Entry 8P7L (electron microscopy, 2.10 A resolution); this record covers chains H and J.

== Chain H ==
Molecule: CDK-activating kinase assembly factor MAT1
From: Homo sapiens
UniProt: P51948 (MAT1_HUMAN), isoform P51948-1; residues 1-309 here = UniProt positions 1-309
Sequence (328 residues; numbered -18 to 309; the number before each row is that of its first residue; numbers below 1 keep their minus sign (Met-18 is residue -18)):
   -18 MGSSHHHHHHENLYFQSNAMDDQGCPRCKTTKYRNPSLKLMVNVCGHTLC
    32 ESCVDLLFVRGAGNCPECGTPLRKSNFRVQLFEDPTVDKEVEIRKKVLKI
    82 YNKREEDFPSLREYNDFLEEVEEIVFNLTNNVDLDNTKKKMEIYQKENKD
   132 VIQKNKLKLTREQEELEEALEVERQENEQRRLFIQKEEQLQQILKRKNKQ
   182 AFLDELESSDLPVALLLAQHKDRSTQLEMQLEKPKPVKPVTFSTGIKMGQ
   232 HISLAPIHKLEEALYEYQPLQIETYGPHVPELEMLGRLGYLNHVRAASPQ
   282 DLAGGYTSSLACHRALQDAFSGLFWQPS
Not modelled in the structure: -18 to 243, 251-277, 297-309
Construct notes: initiating methionine (-18); expression tag (-17 to 0)

== Chain J ==
Molecule: Cyclin-dependent kinase 7
From: Homo sapiens
Notes: EC 2.7.11.22, 2.7.11.23
UniProt: P50613 (CDK7_HUMAN); residues 1-346 here = UniProt positions 1-346
Sequence (379 residues; row label = number of the first residue in the row; numbers below 1 keep their minus sign (Ser-32 is residue -32)):
   -32 SNAYSPTSPSYAPTAPAYSPTSPSGGSGSGSSGMALDVKSRAKRYEKLDF
    18 LGEGQFATVYKARDKNTNQIVAIKKIKLGHRSEAKDGINRTALREIKLLQ
    68 ELSHPNIIGLLDAFGHKSNISLVFDFMETDLEVIIKDNSLVLTPSHIKAY
   118 MLMTLQGLEYLHQHWILHRDLKPNNLLLDENGVLKLADFGLAKSFGSPNR
   168 AYTHQVVTRWYRAPELLFGARMYGVGVDMWAVGCILAELLLRVPFLPGDS
   218 DLDQLTRIFETLGTPTEEQWPDMCSLPDYVTFKSFPGIPLHHIFSAAGDD
   268 LLDLIQGLFLFNPCARITATQALKMKYFSNRPGPTPGCQLPRPNCPVETL
   318 KEQSNPALAIKRKRTEALEQGGLPKKLIF
Not modelled in the structure: -32 to 9, 45-50, 166-172, 312-346
Construct notes: expression tag (-32 to 0)
Ligand contacts: WD9 (2-[(3S)-piperidin-3-yl]oxy-8-propan-2-yl-N-[(2-pyrazol-1-ylphenyl)methyl]pyrazolo[1,5-a][1,3,5]triazin-4-amine): Leu18, Gly19, Glu20, Val26, Ala39, Lys41, Phe91, Asp92, Phe93, Met94, Glu95, Thr96, Asp97, Leu144, Ala154
Curated features (UniProtKB/Swiss-Prot):
  - active site: Asp137 (Proton acceptor)
  - binding site (ATP): Leu18 to Val26, Lys41
  - modified residue: Ala2 (N-acetylalanine), Ser7 (Phosphoserine), Ser164 (Phosphoserine), Thr170 (Phosphothreonine), Ser321 (Phosphoserine)
  - mutagenesis: Lys41 (K41A: Total loss of activity; K41M: No effect on interaction with HINT1), Phe91 (F91G: Enhanced capacity to bind ATP analogs), Ser164 (S164A: No mitotic repression of transcriptional activity of the reconstituted TFIIH complex), Thr170 (T170A: Total loss of activity. Total loss of transcriptional activity of the reconstituted TFIIH complex; T170E: No effect on interaction with HINT1)
What the authors report for this chain:
  - binding site for WD9: Met94

== Chain H / chain J interface ==
Residue-residue contacts - 35 pairs, chain H then chain J:
  Ala244(H) - Gly300(J)
  Leu245(H) - Ser296(J)
  Leu245(H) - Arg298(J)
  Tyr246(H) - Leu119(J)
  Tyr246(H) - Gln123(J)
  Tyr246(H) - Leu290(J)
  Tyr246(H) - Phe295(J)  hydrophobic
  Tyr246(H) - Ser296(J)  hydrogen bond (backbone-side chain)
  Tyr246(H) - Pro301(J)
  Tyr248(H) - Glu126(J)  hydrogen bond
  Tyr248(H) - Thr287(J)
  Tyr248(H) - Lys291(J)
  Pro280(H) - Asp239(J)
  Pro280(H) - Ser242(J)
  Gln281(H) - Ser242(J)
  Gln281(H) - Pro244(J)
  Asp282(H) - Met189(J)
  Leu283(H) - Cys281(J)  hydrogen bond (backbone-side chain)
  Ala284(H) - Trp237(J)  hydrogen bond (backbone-side chain)
  Ala284(H) - Asp239(J)
  Ala284(H) - Leu243(J)  hydrophobic
  Ala284(H) - Pro280(J)
  Gly285(H) - Met189(J)
  Gly285(H) - Tyr190(J)
  Gly285(H) - Gly191(J)
  Gly285(H) - Pro280(J)
  Gly286(H) - Pro280(J)
  Gly286(H) - Cys281(J)
  Tyr287(H) - Pro165(J)
  Leu291(H) - Trp132(J)
  Leu291(H) - Phe162(J)  hydrophobic
  Ala292(H) - Gly163(J)
  His294(H) - Trp132(J)
  Arg295(H) - Trp132(J)
  Arg295(H) - Phe162(J)
Also at the interface, not in a pair above, chain J (29 interface residues in all): Glu182, Ala187, Pro238, Asn297

== Overview ==
The interface between chain H and chain J involves 16 residues on one side and 29 on the other, with 4
hydrogen bonds. Among the polar pairs are Tyr246(H)-Ser296(J), Tyr248(H)-Glu126(J) and Leu283(H)-Cys281(J).
Ligands of chain J: compound WD9. From the paper: a binding site for WD9 at Met94(J).
Here chain H is CDK-activating kinase assembly factor MAT1 and chain J is Cyclin-dependent kinase 7, both from
Homo sapiens. Entry 8P7L (Cryo-EM structure of CDK7 subunit of CAK in complex with inhibitor LDC4297) was
determined by electron microscopy together with 8ORM, 8P6V, 8P6W, 8P6X, 8P6Y, 8P6Z and 11 further entries from
the same study.
